2PDA - chains A and B; structure by X-ray diffraction, 3.00 A resolution.

# Chain A (and B)
Name: Protein (pyruvate-ferredoxin oxidoreductase)
From: Desulfovibrio africanus
Notes: EC 1.2.7.1; chain B of this document is another copy of the same molecule, construct and numbering; everything in this record applies to it too
UniProt: P94692 (P94692_DESAF); residues 2-1232 here = UniProt positions 2-1232
Amino-acid sequence (1231 residues; row label = number of the first residue in the row):
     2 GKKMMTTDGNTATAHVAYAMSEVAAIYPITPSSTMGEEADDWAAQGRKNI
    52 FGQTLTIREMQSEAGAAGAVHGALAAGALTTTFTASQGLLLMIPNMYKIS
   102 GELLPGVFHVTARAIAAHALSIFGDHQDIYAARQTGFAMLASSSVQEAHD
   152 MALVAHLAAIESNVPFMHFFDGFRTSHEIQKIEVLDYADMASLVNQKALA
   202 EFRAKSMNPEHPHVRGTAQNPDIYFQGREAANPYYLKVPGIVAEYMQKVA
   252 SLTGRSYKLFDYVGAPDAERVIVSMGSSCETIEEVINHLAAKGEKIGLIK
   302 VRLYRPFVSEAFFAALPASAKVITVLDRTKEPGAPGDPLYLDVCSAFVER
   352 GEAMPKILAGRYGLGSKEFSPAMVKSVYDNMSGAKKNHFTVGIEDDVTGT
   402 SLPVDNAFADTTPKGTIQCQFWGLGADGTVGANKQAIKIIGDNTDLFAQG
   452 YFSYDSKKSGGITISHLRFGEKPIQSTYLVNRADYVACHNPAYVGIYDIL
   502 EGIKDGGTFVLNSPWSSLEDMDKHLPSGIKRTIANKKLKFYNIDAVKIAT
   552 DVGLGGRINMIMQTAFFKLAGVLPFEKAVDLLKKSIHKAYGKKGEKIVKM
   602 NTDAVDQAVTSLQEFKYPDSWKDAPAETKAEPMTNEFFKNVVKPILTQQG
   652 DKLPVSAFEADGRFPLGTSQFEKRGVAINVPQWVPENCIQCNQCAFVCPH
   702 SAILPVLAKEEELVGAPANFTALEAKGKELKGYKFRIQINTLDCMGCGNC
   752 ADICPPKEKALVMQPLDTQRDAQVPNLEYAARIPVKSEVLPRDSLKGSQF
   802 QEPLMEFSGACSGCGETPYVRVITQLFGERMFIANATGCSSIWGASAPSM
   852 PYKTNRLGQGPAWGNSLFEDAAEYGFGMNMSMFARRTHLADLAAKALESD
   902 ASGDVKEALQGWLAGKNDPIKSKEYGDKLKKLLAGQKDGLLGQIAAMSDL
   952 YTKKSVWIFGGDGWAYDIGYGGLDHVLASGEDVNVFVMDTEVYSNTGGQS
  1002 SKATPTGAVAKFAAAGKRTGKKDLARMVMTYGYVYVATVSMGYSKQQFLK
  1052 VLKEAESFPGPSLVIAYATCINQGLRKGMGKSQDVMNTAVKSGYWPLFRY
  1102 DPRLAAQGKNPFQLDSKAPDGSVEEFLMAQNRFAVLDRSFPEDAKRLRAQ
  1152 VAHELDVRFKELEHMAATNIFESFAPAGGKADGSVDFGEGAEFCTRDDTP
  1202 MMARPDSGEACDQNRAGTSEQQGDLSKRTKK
Disulfides: C1195-C1212
Ion coordination: 4Fe-4S cluster Fe site 1: C689, C692, C695, C755; 4Fe-4S cluster Fe site 2: C699, C745, C748, C751; 4Fe-4S cluster Fe site 3: C812, C815, C840, C1071; Mg2+: D963, V993 (together with thiamine diphosphate); Ca2+: D983, N985, A1056, F1059, G1061, S1063
Ligand contacts:
  - thiamine diphosphate: Y28, P29, I30, E64, Q88, L92, E817, T838, G839, C840, F869, E870, G962, D963, G964, W965, I969, T991, V993, Y994, S995, N996, T997
  - pyruvic acid (PYR): I30, T31, R114, I123, T838, I843, N996, T997
  - 4Fe-4S cluster (SF4), molecule 1: K459, A811, C812, C815, G816, E817, C840, W844, T991, S995, T1070, C1071, I1072, M1080
  - 4Fe-4S cluster (SF4), molecule 2: P682, V698, C699, P700, H701, A703, I704, C745, M746, G747, C748, G749, N750, C751, M764
  - 4Fe-4S cluster (SF4), molecule 3: W684, N688, C689, I690, Q691, C692, N693, Q694, C695, F736, I738, C755, P756, P757, A761, L762
Curated features (UniProtKB/Swiss-Prot):
  - binding site (pyruvate): T31, R114
  - binding site (thiamine diphosphate): E64, E817, C840, G962 to W965, T991 to N996
  - binding site (CoA): A427 to V431, K459, N560, N602
  - binding site ([4Fe-4S] cluster): C689, C692, C695, C699, C745, C748, C751, C755, C812, C815, C840, C1071
  - binding site (Mg(2+)): D963, T991, V993
  - binding site (Ca(2+)): D983, N985, A1056, F1059, G1061, S1063
  - site (Important for catalytic activity): T31, E64, R114, N996

# Interface between chain A and chain B
Residue-residue contacts (657; chain A residue first):
  D9(A) with P1206(B)
  T12(A) with P1206(B)
  E23(A) with A885(B)
  V24(A) with M881(B), hydrophobic
  A25(A) with M881(B)
  T31(A) with M1202(B)
  S34(A) with R1205(B)
  T35(A) with R1205(B), hydrogen bond; P1206(B)
  E38(A) with R1205(B), salt bridge
  E39(A) with P1206(B)
  D42(A) with S1185(B)
  A45(A) with D1183(B); G1184(B), hydrogen bond (backbone-backbone); S1185(B)
  Q46(A) with S1185(B), hydrogen bond
  G47(A) with D1183(B)
  K49(A) with D892(B), salt bridge
  F52(A) with H889(B)
  Q54(A) with H889(B); D892(B)
  T57(A) with M881(B); A885(B)
  R59(A) with F877(B); M881(B); E982(B), salt bridge
  E60(A) with H976(B), hydrogen bond (backbone-side chain)
  M61(A) with E874(B); F877(B), hydrophobic; H976(B)
  Q62(A) with E874(B), hydrogen bond; G973(B); H976(B), hydrogen bond (backbone-side chain)
  G66(A) with E874(B)
  G69(A) with D871(B); E874(B); Y875(B)
  A70(A) with E874(B); G878(B)
  H72(A) with S867(B), hydrogen bond; Y875(B)
  G73(A) with Y875(B); G878(B); M879(B), hydrogen bond (backbone-backbone)
  A74(A) with G878(B); M879(B); S882(B)
  A77(A) with M879(B), hydrophobic; S882(B), hydrogen bond (backbone-side chain); R886(B), hydrogen bond (backbone-side chain)
  G78(A) with S882(B); R886(B)
  A79(A) with S882(B), hydrogen bond (backbone-side chain); R886(B)
  L91(A) with P95(B), hydrophobic; Y98(B), hydrophobic
  L92(A) with P95(B), hydrophobic
  P95(A) with L91(B), hydrophobic; L92(B), hydrophobic; L868(B), hydrophobic; E870(B)
  N96(A) with S867(B), hydrogen bond; D871(B), hydrogen bond
  Y98(A) with L91(B), hydrophobic; I116(B), hydrophobic; A117(B); A118(B); A132(B)
  K99(A) with A117(B); A118(B); N866(B), hydrogen bond (side chain-backbone); S867(B); L868(B)
  G102(A) with A118(B); H119(B); D662(B)
  E103(A) with A118(B); D662(B)
  L104(A) with A661(B), hydrophobic
  I116(A) with Y98(B), hydrophobic; Y225(B), hydrogen bond (backbone-side chain)
  A117(A) with Y98(B); K99(B)
  A118(A) with Y98(B); K99(B), hydrogen bond (backbone-side chain); G102(B); E103(B); R229(B)
  H119(A) with G102(B); Q220(B), hydrogen bond; Y225(B); G228(B); R229(B)
  A120(A) with T218(B); Q220(B); Y225(B)
  L121(A) with G217(B); T218(B), hydrogen bond (backbone-backbone); A219(B); Q220(B), hydrogen bond (backbone-backbone)
  S122(A) with Q220(B), hydrogen bond (side chain-backbone); Y225(B)
  I123(A) with M1202(B), hydrophobic
  F124(A) with N221(B); P222(B), hydrophobic
  Q128(A) with R229(B)
  Y131(A) with Q135(B)
  A132(A) with Y98(B)
  R134(A) with Q135(B), hydrogen bond
  Q135(A) with Y131(B); R134(B), hydrogen bond; E332(B); P333(B)
  G137(A) with P333(B)
  F174(A) with P1201(B)
  R204(A) with R886(B)
  K206(A) with D662(B), salt bridge; R664(B), hydrogen bond (backbone-side chain)
  M208(A) with F833(B), hydrophobic; A863(B); M879(B), hydrophobic
  N209(A) with A863(B); D950(B), hydrogen bond (side chain-backbone)
  P210(A) with E830(B); R831(B); M832(B); F833(B); Q860(B); G861(B), hydrogen bond (backbone-backbone); K955(B)
  E211(A) with G859(B); Q860(B); T953(B); K955(B), salt bridge
  H212(A) with D950(B), salt bridge
  P213(A) with L667(B); G859(B); Q860(B); G861(B); P862(B); A863(B), hydrophobic
  H214(A) with R664(B), hydrogen bond; F665(B); L667(B); W864(B), hydrogen bond (backbone-backbone)
  V215(A) with R664(B); F665(B), hydrogen bond (backbone-backbone); P666(B); L667(B); M851(B), hydrophobic; W864(B)
  R216(A) with W864(B), hydrogen bond (backbone-backbone); G865(B); N866(B), hydrogen bond (backbone-backbone); Y875(B)
  G217(A) with L121(B); N866(B)
  T218(A) with A120(B); L121(B), hydrogen bond (backbone-backbone); F665(B); A846(B); A848(B)
  A219(A) with L121(B), hydrophobic; A846(B), hydrogen bond (backbone-backbone); S847(B); A848(B), hydrogen bond (backbone-backbone)
  Q220(A) with H119(B), hydrogen bond; A120(B); L121(B), hydrogen bond (backbone-backbone); S122(B), hydrogen bond (backbone-side chain); F665(B); A848(B)
  N221(A) with F124(B)
  P222(A) with F124(B), hydrophobic; G366(B); S367(B); K368(B), hydrogen bond (backbone-side chain)
  D223(A) with K368(B), hydrogen bond (backbone-side chain); I646(B); G651(B); D652(B)
  I224(A) with I646(B), hydrophobic; G651(B); F659(B), hydrophobic; A848(B), hydrophobic
  Y225(A) with I116(B), hydrogen bond (side chain-backbone); H119(B); A120(B); S122(B); G366(B)
  F226(A) with R362(B); L365(B), hydrophobic; K368(B); T391(B); V392(B); I394(B), hydrophobic
  Q227(A) with K368(B); G651(B); L654(B); F659(B)
  G228(A) with H119(B)
  R229(A) with A118(B); H119(B); Q128(B); K331(B), hydrogen bond (backbone-side chain); L365(B)
  E230(A) with K331(B), salt bridge; R362(B), salt bridge; T391(B); I394(B)
  A231(A) with F659(B); A661(B)
  N233(A) with K331(B); T399(B), hydrogen bond
  Y235(A) with A661(B), hydrophobic
  Y236(A) with P333(B), hydrophobic
  L237(A) with T399(B)
  R306(A) with G334(B); A335(B)
  P307(A) with G334(B)
  F308(A) with G334(B), hydrogen bond (backbone-backbone)
  K331(A) with R229(B), hydrogen bond (side chain-backbone); E230(B), salt bridge; N233(B)
  E332(A) with Q135(B)
  P333(A) with Q135(B); G137(B); Y236(B), hydrophobic
  G334(A) with R306(B); P307(B); F308(B), hydrogen bond (backbone-backbone)
  A335(A) with R306(B)
  P336(A) with D343(B); S346(B)
  Y341(A) with E350(B), hydrogen bond
  L342(A) with S346(B)
  D343(A) with P336(B)
  C345(A) with V349(B), hydrophobic
  S346(A) with P336(B); L342(B)
  V349(A) with C345(B), hydrophobic; V349(B), hydrophobic
  E350(A) with Y341(B), hydrogen bond; N388(B), hydrogen bond; H389(B), salt bridge
  R362(A) with F226(B); E230(B), salt bridge
  Y363(A) with F226(B), hydrophobic
  L365(A) with F226(B), hydrophobic; R229(B)
  G366(A) with N221(B); P222(B); Y225(B)
  S367(A) with P222(B)
  K368(A) with P222(B), hydrogen bond (side chain-backbone); D223(B), hydrogen bond (side chain-backbone); I224(B); F226(B); Q227(B)
  N388(A) with E350(B), hydrogen bond
  H389(A) with E350(B), salt bridge
  T391(A) with F226(B); E230(B)
  V392(A) with F226(B)
  I394(A) with F226(B), hydrophobic; Q227(B); E230(B)
  V398(A) with P234(B), hydrophobic
  T399(A) with N233(B), hydrogen bond; L237(B)
  L425(A) with R1216(B)
  G426(A) with D1199(B); Q1214(B)
  A427(A) with C1195(B), hydrophobic; A1211(B); C1212(B)
  D428(A) with A1211(B)
  G429(A) with G1209(B); A1211(B)
  G432(A) with G1209(B), hydrogen bond (backbone-backbone)
  K435(A) with R1205(B), hydrogen bond (side chain-backbone); P1206(B); S1208(B), hydrogen bond (side chain-backbone)
  Y455(A) with D1199(B); P1201(B), hydrophobic; A1204(B)
  D456(A) with D1199(B), hydrogen bond (backbone-backbone); T1200(B); P1201(B)
  S457(A) with T1200(B)
  K458(A) with D1199(B)
  K459(A) with D1198(B), salt bridge; D1199(B); T1200(B); Q1214(B)
  S460(A) with Q1214(B), hydrogen bond (side chain-backbone); R1216(B)
  G461(A) with D1199(B); Q1214(B), hydrogen bond (backbone-side chain); R1216(B)
  G462(A) with D1199(B), hydrogen bond (backbone-side chain)
  R558(A) with C1212(B); D1213(B)
  I646(A) with D223(B)
  G651(A) with D223(B); I224(B); Q227(B)
  D652(A) with D223(B), hydrogen bond (backbone-backbone); Q227(B)
  L654(A) with Q227(B)
  V656(A) with Q227(B)
  F659(A) with I224(B), hydrophobic; Q227(B); A231(B)
  A661(A) with L104(B), hydrophobic; A231(B); Y235(B), hydrophobic
  D662(A) with G102(B); E103(B); K206(B), salt bridge
  R664(A) with K206(B), hydrogen bond (side chain-backbone); H214(B), hydrogen bond; V215(B)
  F665(A) with H214(B); V215(B), hydrogen bond (backbone-backbone); T218(B); Q220(B)
  P666(A) with V215(B)
  L667(A) with P213(B); H214(B)
  V677(A) with R1216(B), hydrogen bond (backbone-side chain)
  A678(A) with R1216(B)
  I679(A) with R1216(B), hydrogen bond (backbone-backbone); A1217(B), hydrophobic
  N680(A) with R1216(B); A1217(B), hydrogen bond (side chain-backbone); L1226(B)
  M746(A) with N1215(B); R1216(B)
  G747(A) with N1215(B); R1216(B); A1217(B); G1218(B), hydrogen bond (backbone-backbone)
  C748(A) with N1215(B); G1218(B); T1219(B)
  G749(A) with Q1222(B), hydrogen bond (backbone-side chain)
  A752(A) with Q1222(B)
  D753(A) with Q1222(B)
  V763(A) with R1229(B)
  M764(A) with Q1222(B); L1226(B); R1229(B), hydrogen bond (backbone-side chain)
  Q765(A) with R1229(B), hydrogen bond
  P766(A) with L1226(B)
  S813(A) with Q1214(B); N1215(B); R1216(B)
  E830(A) with P210(B)
  R831(A) with P210(B)
  M832(A) with P210(B)
  F833(A) with M208(B), hydrophobic; P210(B)
  I843(A) with M1202(B), hydrophobic
  A846(A) with T218(B); A219(B), hydrogen bond (backbone-backbone)
  S847(A) with A219(B)
  A848(A) with T218(B); A219(B), hydrogen bond (backbone-backbone); Q220(B)
  M851(A) with V215(B), hydrophobic
  T855(A) with P213(B)
  G859(A) with E211(B); P213(B)
  Q860(A) with P210(B); E211(B)
  G861(A) with P210(B), hydrogen bond (backbone-backbone); P213(B)
  P862(A) with P213(B)
  A863(A) with M208(B); N209(B)
  W864(A) with H214(B), hydrogen bond (backbone-backbone); V215(B); R216(B), hydrogen bond (backbone-backbone)
  G865(A) with R216(B)
  N866(A) with K99(B); R216(B), hydrogen bond (backbone-backbone); G217(B)
  S867(A) with H72(B), hydrogen bond; N96(B), hydrogen bond; K99(B)
  L868(A) with P95(B), hydrophobic; K99(B)
  E870(A) with P95(B)
  D871(A) with G69(B); N96(B), hydrogen bond
  E874(A) with M61(B); Q62(B), hydrogen bond; G66(B); G69(B); A70(B)
  Y875(A) with G69(B); H72(B); G73(B)
  F877(A) with R59(B); M61(B), hydrophobic
  G878(A) with A70(B); G73(B); A74(B)
  M879(A) with G73(B); A74(B); A77(B), hydrophobic; M208(B), hydrophobic
  M881(A) with V24(B), hydrophobic; A25(B); T57(B); R59(B)
  S882(A) with A74(B); A77(B), hydrogen bond (side chain-backbone); A79(B), hydrogen bond (side chain-backbone)
  A885(A) with E23(B); T57(B)
  R886(A) with A77(B), hydrogen bond (side chain-backbone); G78(B); A79(B); R204(B)
  H889(A) with F52(B); Q54(B)
  D892(A) with K49(B), salt bridge; Q54(B)
  D950(A) with N209(B), hydrogen bond (backbone-side chain); H212(B)
  T953(A) with E211(B)
  K955(A) with P210(B); E211(B), salt bridge
  Y971(A) with Y971(B), hydrogen bond; M1028(B)
  G972(A) with K1003(B)
  G973(A) with Q62(B)
  D975(A) with K1003(B), salt bridge; K1023(B), salt bridge; M1028(B)
  H976(A) with E60(B); M61(B); Q62(B); K1003(B)
  E982(A) with R59(B), salt bridge
  S995(A) with M1203(B)
  N996(A) with M1202(B); M1203(B)
  T997(A) with M1202(B); R1205(B), hydrogen bond (backbone-side chain)
  G998(A) with F1188(B); R1197(B)
  G999(A) with F1188(B)
  K1003(A) with G972(B); D975(B), salt bridge; H976(B); A979(B)
  V1010(A) with V1186(B); F1188(B)
  K1012(A) with D1187(B), salt bridge; F1188(B)
  A1015(A) with V1186(B)
  R1019(A) with G1180(B); K1181(B)
  T1020(A) with Y1034(B)
  K1023(A) with D975(B), salt bridge; Y1032(B)
  R1027(A) with T1031(B); E1173(B), salt bridge
  M1028(A) with Y971(B); D975(B); M1028(B); T1031(B)
  T1031(A) with R1027(B); M1028(B)
  Y1032(A) with K1023(B)
  Y1034(A) with T1020(B)
  I1072(A) with T1196(B), hydrogen bond (backbone-side chain); R1197(B); D1198(B)
  N1073(A) with F1188(B); T1196(B), hydrogen bond (side chain-backbone)
  L1076(A) with F1194(B)
  R1077(A) with E1193(B); F1194(B)
  K1078(A) with F1194(B); T1219(B); S1220(B), hydrogen bond (backbone-backbone); E1221(B), salt bridge
  G1079(A) with F1194(B); N1215(B)
  M1080(A) with N1215(B)
  G1081(A) with T1219(B)
  K1082(A) with T1219(B), hydrogen bond (backbone-side chain); E1221(B), salt bridge
  N1132(A) with F1188(B); E1190(B), hydrogen bond (side chain-backbone); G1191(B), hydrogen bond (side chain-backbone); A1192(B); E1193(B)
  V1136(A) with V1186(B), hydrophobic; E1190(B)
  R1139(A) with E1190(B), hydrogen bond (side chain-backbone); G1191(B), hydrogen bond (side chain-backbone)
  F1141(A) with K1181(B); A1182(B); G1184(B)
  D1144(A) with G1180(B); K1181(B), hydrogen bond (side chain-backbone)
  R1147(A) with G1179(B)
  H1154(A) with S1174(B)
  V1158(A) with I1171(B); F1172(B)
  E1162(A) with I1171(B); E1173(B)
  I1171(A) with V1158(B); K1161(B); E1162(B)
  F1172(A) with V1158(B)
  E1173(A) with R1027(B), salt bridge; E1162(B)
  S1174(A) with H1154(B)
  G1179(A) with R1147(B)
  G1180(A) with R1019(B); D1144(B)
  K1181(A) with R1019(B); F1141(B); D1144(B), hydrogen bond (backbone-side chain)
  A1182(A) with F1141(B)
  D1183(A) with A45(B); G47(B); F1141(B)
  G1184(A) with A45(B), hydrogen bond (backbone-backbone); F1141(B)
  S1185(A) with A45(B); Q46(B); F1141(B)
  V1186(A) with V1010(B); A1015(B); V1136(B), hydrophobic
  D1187(A) with K1012(B), salt bridge; V1136(B)
  F1188(A) with G998(B); G999(B); V1010(B); K1012(B); N1073(B); N1132(B)
  G1189(A) with N1132(B)
  E1190(A) with N1132(B), hydrogen bond (backbone-side chain); V1136(B); R1139(B), hydrogen bond (backbone-side chain)
  G1191(A) with N1132(B), hydrogen bond (backbone-side chain); R1139(B), hydrogen bond (backbone-side chain)
  A1192(A) with N1132(B)
  E1193(A) with R1077(B); N1132(B)
  F1194(A) with L1076(B); R1077(B); K1078(B); G1079(B)
  C1195(A) with A427(B), hydrophobic
  T1196(A) with I1072(B), hydrogen bond (side chain-backbone); N1073(B), hydrogen bond (backbone-side chain)
  R1197(A) with G998(B); I1072(B)
  D1198(A) with K459(B), salt bridge; I1072(B)
  D1199(A) with G426(B); Y455(B); D456(B), hydrogen bond (backbone-backbone); K458(B); K459(B); S460(B); G461(B), hydrogen bond (side chain-backbone); G462(B), hydrogen bond (side chain-backbone)
  T1200(A) with D456(B); S457(B); K459(B)
  P1201(A) with F174(B); Y455(B), hydrophobic; D456(B)
  M1202(A) with T31(B); I123(B), hydrophobic; I843(B), hydrophobic; N996(B); T997(B)
  M1203(A) with S995(B); N996(B); I1072(B), hydrophobic; N1073(B)
  A1204(A) with Y455(B)
  R1205(A) with S34(B); T35(B), hydrogen bond; E38(B), salt bridge; K435(B), hydrogen bond (backbone-side chain); T997(B), hydrogen bond (side chain-backbone)
  P1206(A) with D9(B); T12(B); T35(B); E39(B); K435(B)
  S1208(A) with K435(B), hydrogen bond (backbone-side chain)
  G1209(A) with G429(B); G432(B), hydrogen bond (backbone-backbone)
  A1211(A) with A427(B); D428(B); G429(B); R558(B)
  C1212(A) with A427(B); R558(B)
  D1213(A) with R558(B)
  Q1214(A) with G426(B); K459(B); S460(B), hydrogen bond (backbone-side chain); G461(B), hydrogen bond (side chain-backbone); S813(B)
  N1215(A) with M746(B); G747(B); C748(B); S813(B); G1079(B); M1080(B)
  R1216(A) with L425(B); S460(B); G461(B); V677(B), hydrogen bond (side chain-backbone); A678(B); I679(B), hydrogen bond (backbone-backbone); N680(B); M746(B); G747(B); S813(B)
  A1217(A) with I679(B), hydrophobic; N680(B), hydrogen bond (backbone-side chain); G747(B), hydrogen bond (backbone-backbone)
  G1218(A) with G747(B), hydrogen bond (backbone-backbone); C748(B)
  T1219(A) with C748(B); K1078(B); G1081(B); K1082(B), hydrogen bond (side chain-backbone)
  S1220(A) with K1078(B), hydrogen bond (backbone-backbone)
  E1221(A) with K1078(B), salt bridge; K1082(B), salt bridge
  Q1222(A) with G749(B), hydrogen bond (side chain-backbone); A752(B); D753(B); M764(B)
  L1226(A) with N680(B); M764(B); P766(B)
  R1229(A) with V763(B); M764(B), hydrogen bond (side chain-backbone); Q765(B), hydrogen bond
Also at the interface, not in a pair above, chain A (319 interface residues in all): A26, A76, I94, A115, D126, H178, A232, P234, M355, G364, D396, T401, T430, V431, N560, P655, E660, G663, I834, M883, F884, T888, K931, V977, A979, Q1000, A1011, A1016, G1021, D1024, G1075, L1137, S1140, K1161, H1165, E1210
Also at the interface, not in a pair above, chain B (321 interface residues in all): A26, D42, A76, I94, A115, D126, H178, A232, M355, Y363, G364, D396, V398, T401, T430, V431, N560, P655, V656, E660, G663, C812, I834, T855, M883, F884, T888, K931, L951, V977, Q1000, A1011, A1016, G1021, D1024, G1075, L1137, S1140, H1165, G1189, E1210

# Overview
319 residues of chain A and 321 residues of chain B are in contact; the contacts include 122 hydrogen bonds
and 31 salt bridges. Polar contacts include E38(A)-R1205(B), K49(A)-D892(B) and R59(A)-E982(B). Bound to chain
A: thiamine diphosphate, 3 copies of 4Fe-4S cluster and pyruvic acid.
Chain A and chain B are both Protein (pyruvate-ferredoxin oxidoreductase) (Desulfovibrio africanus); the
structure, Crystal structure of the complex between pyruvate-ferredoxin oxidoreductase from desulfovibrio
africanus and pyruvate, was determined by X-ray diffraction together with 1B0P from the same study.
